PDB entry 8OI1 | X-ray diffraction, 2.95 A resolution | chains V and W of the 28 polymer chains in the assembly

[Chain V]
Molecule: Proteasome subunit beta type-2
From: Saccharomyces cerevisiae
Notes: EC 3.4.25.1
UniProt: P25043 (PSB2_YEAST); residues 1-232 here correspond to UniProt positions 30-261 (UniProt number = residue number + 29)
Sequence (232 residues; each row starts with the number of its first residue):
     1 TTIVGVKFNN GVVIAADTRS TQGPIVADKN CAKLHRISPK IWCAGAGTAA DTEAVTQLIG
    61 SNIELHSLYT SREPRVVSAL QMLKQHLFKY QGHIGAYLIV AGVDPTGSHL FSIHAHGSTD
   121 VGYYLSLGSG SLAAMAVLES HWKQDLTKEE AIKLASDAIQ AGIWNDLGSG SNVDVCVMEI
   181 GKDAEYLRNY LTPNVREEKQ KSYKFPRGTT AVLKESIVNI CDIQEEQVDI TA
Disordered / not traced: 227-232
Covalent attachments: compound VOX linked to Thr-1
Bound ions: Mg2+: Ile-163, Asp-166, Ser-169 (shared with 1 residue of chain L)
Small-molecule neighbours: VOX (N-[(2S,3R)-1-[[(5S,8S,10S)-5-methyl-10-oxidanyl-2,7-bis(oxidanylidene)-1,6-diazacyclododec-8-yl]amino]-3-oxidanyl-1-oxidanylidene-butan-2-yl]-7-[4-[2-(4-methylphenyl)hydrazinyl]phenyl]heptanamide): Ser-20, Thr-21, Gln-22, Ala-27, Lys-33, Gly-45, Ala-46, Gly-47, Thr-48, Ala-49, Gly-128, Ser-129
UniProt features mapped onto this chain:
  - active site: Thr-1 (Nucleophile)

[Chain W]
Molecule: Proteasome subunit beta type-3
From: Saccharomyces cerevisiae
UniProt: P25451 (PSB3_YEAST); residues 0-204 here correspond to UniProt positions 1-205 (UniProt number = residue number + 1)
Sequence (205 residues; row label = number of the first residue in the row; numbering starts at 0):
     0 MSDPSSINGG IVVAMTGKDC VAIACDLRLG SQSLGVSNKF EKIFHYGHVF LGITGLATDV
    60 TTLNEMFRYK TNLYKLKEER AIEPETFTQL VSSSLYERRF GPYFVGPVVA GINSKSGKPF
   120 IAGFDLIGCI DEAKDFIVSG TASDQLFGMC ESLYEPNLEP EDLFETISQA LLNAADRDAL
   180 SGWGAVVYII KKDEVVKRYL KMRQD
Disordered / not traced: 0
Bound ions: Mg2+: Asp-204 (shared with 3 residues of chain K)
Small-molecule neighbours: VOX (N-[(2S,3R)-1-[[(5S,8S,10S)-5-methyl-10-oxidanyl-2,7-bis(oxidanylidene)-1,6-diazacyclododec-8-yl]amino]-3-oxidanyl-1-oxidanylidene-butan-2-yl]-7-[4-[2-(4-methylphenyl)hydrazinyl]phenyl]heptanamide): Pro-3, Arg-98, Pro-101, Phe-103, Asp-124, Leu-125, Ile-126, Cys-128
UniProt features mapped onto this chain:
  - modified residue: Ser-30 (Phosphoserine)
  - cross-link: Lys-69 (Glycyl lysine isopeptide (Lys-Gly) (interchain with G-Cter in ubiquitin))

[How chain V and chain W interact]
Contacting residue pairs - 67 pairs, chain V then chain W:
  Gln-22(V) / Asp-124(W)
  Ile-25(V) / Asp-143(W)
  Ile-25(V) / Phe-146(W)  hydrophobic
  Val-26(V) / Phe-146(W)
  Ala-27(V) / Asp-130(W)
  Asp-28(V) / Asp-130(W)
  Asp-28(V) / Glu-131(W)
  Lys-29(V) / Glu-150(W)  salt bridge
  Ala-49(V) / Cys-128(W)  hydrophobic
  Ala-50(V) / Tyr-95(W)
  Ala-50(V) / Ile-126(W)  hydrophobic
  Ala-50(V) / Cys-128(W)  hydrophobic
  Asp-51(V) / Tyr-95(W)  hydrogen bond
  Asp-51(V) / Arg-98(W)  salt bridge
  Ala-54(V) / Tyr-95(W)
  Tyr-90(V) / Phe-99(W)  hydrophobic
  His-93(V) / Arg-98(W)
  His-93(V) / Phe-99(W)
  Ile-94(V) / Phe-99(W)  hydrophobic
  Arg-196(V) / Glu-150(W)  salt bridge
  Lys-199(V) / Glu-150(W)
  Lys-199(V) / Ser-151(W)  hydrogen bond (side chain-backbone)
  Lys-199(V) / Tyr-153(W)
  Ser-202(V) / Glu-154(W)  hydrogen bond
  Tyr-203(V) / Ser-151(W)
  Tyr-203(V) / Leu-152(W)  hydrophobic
  Lys-204(V) / Glu-154(W)
  Lys-204(V) / Asp-161(W)
  Phe-205(V) / Leu-152(W)  hydrophobic
  Phe-205(V) / Glu-164(W)
  Phe-205(V) / Gln-168(W)
  Arg-207(V) / Glu-158(W)
  Arg-207(V) / Glu-160(W)
  Arg-207(V) / Asp-161(W)  salt bridge
  Arg-207(V) / Glu-164(W)
  Gly-208(V) / Glu-164(W)  hydrogen bond (backbone-side chain)
  Thr-209(V) / Glu-164(W)  hydrogen bond (backbone-side chain)
  Thr-209(V) / Gln-168(W)
  Thr-210(V) / Glu-164(W)  hydrogen bond (backbone-side chain)
  Thr-210(V) / Ser-167(W)
  Thr-210(V) / Gln-168(W)  hydrogen bond
  Thr-210(V) / Leu-199(W)
  Ala-211(V) / Leu-199(W)
  Ala-211(V) / Lys-200(W)  hydrogen bond (backbone-backbone)
  Val-212(V) / Phe-163(W)  hydrophobic
  Val-212(V) / Tyr-198(W)
  Leu-213(V) / Tyr-198(W)  hydrogen bond (backbone-backbone)
  Leu-213(V) / Leu-199(W)
  Leu-213(V) / Lys-200(W)
  Lys-214(V) / Arg-197(W)
  Lys-214(V) / Tyr-198(W)  hydrogen bond (backbone-backbone)
  Glu-215(V) / Val-195(W)
  Glu-215(V) / Lys-196(W)
  Glu-215(V) / Arg-197(W)  salt bridge
  Ser-216(V) / Val-195(W)
  Ser-216(V) / Lys-196(W)  hydrogen bond (backbone-backbone)
  Ile-217(V) / Glu-193(W)
  Ile-217(V) / Val-194(W)
  Val-218(V) / His-44(W)
  Val-218(V) / Tyr-187(W)  hydrophobic
  Val-218(V) / Val-194(W)  hydrogen bond (backbone-backbone)
  Val-218(V) / Lys-196(W)
  Asn-219(V) / His-44(W)
  Ile-220(V) / Gly-46(W)
  Ile-220(V) / Phe-49(W)  hydrophobic
  Ile-220(V) / Val-194(W)  hydrophobic
  Asp-222(V) / Lys-74(W)  salt bridge
Other interface residues (no listed pair), chain V (36 interface residues in all): Thr-48, Pro-206
Other interface residues (no listed pair), chain W (40 interface residues in all): His-47, Leu-157, Thr-165, Leu-171, Asp-192

[In short]
The interface between chain V and chain W involves 36 residues on one side and 40 on the other, with 12
hydrogen bonds and 6 salt bridges. Polar pairs include Lys-29(V)/Glu-150(W), Asp-51(V)/Arg-98(W) and
Arg-196(V)/Glu-150(W). Chain W binds compound VOX.
Here chain V is Proteasome subunit beta type-2 and chain W is Proteasome subunit beta type-3, both from
Saccharomyces cerevisiae. Entry 8OI1 (Yeast 20S proteasome in complex with a photoswitchable cepafungin
derivative (transCep4)) was determined by X-ray diffraction together with 8OHZ from the same study.
